2F53 - chains A and C of the 5 polymer chains in the assembly; structure by X-ray diffraction, 2.10 A resolution.

== Chain A ==
Name: HLA class I histocompatibility antigen
Source organism: Homo sapiens
Notes: fragment: Extracellular domains alpha 1, alpha2 and alpha3, residues 25-299
UniProt: P01892 (1A02_HUMAN); residues 1-275 here correspond to UniProt positions 25-299 (UniProt number = residue number + 24)
Chain sequence (275 residues; row label = number of the first residue in the row):
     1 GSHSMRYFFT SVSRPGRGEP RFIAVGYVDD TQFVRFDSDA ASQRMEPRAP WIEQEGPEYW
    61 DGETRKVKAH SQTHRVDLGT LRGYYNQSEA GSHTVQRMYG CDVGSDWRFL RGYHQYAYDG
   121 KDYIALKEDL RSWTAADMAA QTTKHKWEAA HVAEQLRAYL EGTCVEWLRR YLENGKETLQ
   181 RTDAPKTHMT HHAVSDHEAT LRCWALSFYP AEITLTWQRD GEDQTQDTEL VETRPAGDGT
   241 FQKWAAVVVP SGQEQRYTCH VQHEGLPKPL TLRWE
Cystine bridges: C101-C164, C203-C259
Ion coordination: Na+: Q155 (shared with T7(C) of chain C)
From the paper describing this entry:
  - conformationally variable residues (side-chain flip): Q155
  - binding site for Na+: Q155
  - Na+ coordination: Q155

== Chain C ==
Name: Cancer/testis antigen 1B
UniProt: P78358 (CTG1B_HUMAN); residues 1-9 here correspond to UniProt positions 157-165 (UniProt number = residue number + 156)
Chain sequence (9 residues; row label = number of the first residue in the row):
     1 SLLMWITQC
Ion coordination: Na+: T7 (shared with Q155(A) of chain A)
From the paper describing this entry:
  - binding site for Na+: T7
  - conformationally variable residues (side-chain flip): I6
  - Na+ coordination: T7

== How chain A and chain C interact ==
Residue-residue contacts - 39 pairs, chain A then chain C:
  M5(A) with S1(C)
  Y7(A) with S1(C), hydrogen bond (side chain-backbone); L2(C), hydrophobic
  F9(A) with L2(C), hydrophobic
  M45(A) with L2(C), hydrophobic
  E63(A) with S1(C), hydrogen bond; L2(C), hydrogen bond (side chain-backbone)
  K66(A) with S1(C), hydrogen bond; L2(C), hydrogen bond (side chain-backbone); L3(C); M4(C)
  V67(A) with L2(C)
  H70(A) with L3(C), hydrogen bond (side chain-backbone); I6(C)
  T73(A) with I6(C); Q8(C)
  V76(A) with Q8(C)
  D77(A) with Q8(C); C9(C), hydrogen bond (side chain-backbone)
  T80(A) with C9(C)
  L81(A) with C9(C), hydrophobic
  Y84(A) with C9(C), hydrogen bond (side chain-backbone)
  R97(A) with I6(C)
  Y99(A) with L2(C); L3(C), hydrogen bond (side chain-backbone)
  Y116(A) with C9(C)
  T143(A) with C9(C), hydrogen bond (side chain-backbone)
  K146(A) with C9(C)
  W147(A) with T7(C); Q8(C), hydrogen bond (side chain-backbone); C9(C)
  V152(A) with T7(C)
  Q155(A) with T7(C)
  L156(A) with L3(C), hydrophobic
  Y159(A) with S1(C), hydrogen bond (side chain-backbone); L2(C); L3(C), hydrophobic
  W167(A) with S1(C)
  Y171(A) with S1(C), hydrogen bond (side chain-backbone)
Interface residues without a listed pair, chain A (28 interface residues in all): Y59, H74
Interface residues without a listed pair, chain C (9 interface residues in all): W5

== Summary ==
The interface between chain A and chain C involves 28 residues on one side and 9 on the other, with 13
hydrogen bonds. Polar contacts include Y7(A)-S1(C), E63(A)-S1(C) and E63(A)-L2(C). The Na+ site is built by
Q155(A) and T7(C). From the paper: a binding site for Na+ at Q155(A) and T7(C); Na+ coordination by Q155(A)
and T7(C).
Chain A is HLA class I histocompatibility antigen (Homo sapiens) and chain C is Cancer/testis antigen 1B; the
structure, Directed Evolution of Human T-cell Receptor CDR2 residues by phage display dramatically enhances
affinity for cognate ..., was determined by X-ray diffraction together with 2F54 from the same study.
